PDB entry 6VVZ | electron microscopy, 3.72 A resolution | chains D and F of the 10 polymer chains in the assembly

[Chain D]
Protein: DNA-directed RNA polymerase subunit beta'
Source organism: Mycobacterium tuberculosis
Notes: EC 2.7.7.6
UniProt: A5U053 (RPOC_MYCTA); residue numbers follow UniProt; this construct covers 1-1316
Amino-acid sequence (1326 residues; row label = number of the first residue in the row; numbers below 1 keep their minus sign (Gly-1 is residue -1)):
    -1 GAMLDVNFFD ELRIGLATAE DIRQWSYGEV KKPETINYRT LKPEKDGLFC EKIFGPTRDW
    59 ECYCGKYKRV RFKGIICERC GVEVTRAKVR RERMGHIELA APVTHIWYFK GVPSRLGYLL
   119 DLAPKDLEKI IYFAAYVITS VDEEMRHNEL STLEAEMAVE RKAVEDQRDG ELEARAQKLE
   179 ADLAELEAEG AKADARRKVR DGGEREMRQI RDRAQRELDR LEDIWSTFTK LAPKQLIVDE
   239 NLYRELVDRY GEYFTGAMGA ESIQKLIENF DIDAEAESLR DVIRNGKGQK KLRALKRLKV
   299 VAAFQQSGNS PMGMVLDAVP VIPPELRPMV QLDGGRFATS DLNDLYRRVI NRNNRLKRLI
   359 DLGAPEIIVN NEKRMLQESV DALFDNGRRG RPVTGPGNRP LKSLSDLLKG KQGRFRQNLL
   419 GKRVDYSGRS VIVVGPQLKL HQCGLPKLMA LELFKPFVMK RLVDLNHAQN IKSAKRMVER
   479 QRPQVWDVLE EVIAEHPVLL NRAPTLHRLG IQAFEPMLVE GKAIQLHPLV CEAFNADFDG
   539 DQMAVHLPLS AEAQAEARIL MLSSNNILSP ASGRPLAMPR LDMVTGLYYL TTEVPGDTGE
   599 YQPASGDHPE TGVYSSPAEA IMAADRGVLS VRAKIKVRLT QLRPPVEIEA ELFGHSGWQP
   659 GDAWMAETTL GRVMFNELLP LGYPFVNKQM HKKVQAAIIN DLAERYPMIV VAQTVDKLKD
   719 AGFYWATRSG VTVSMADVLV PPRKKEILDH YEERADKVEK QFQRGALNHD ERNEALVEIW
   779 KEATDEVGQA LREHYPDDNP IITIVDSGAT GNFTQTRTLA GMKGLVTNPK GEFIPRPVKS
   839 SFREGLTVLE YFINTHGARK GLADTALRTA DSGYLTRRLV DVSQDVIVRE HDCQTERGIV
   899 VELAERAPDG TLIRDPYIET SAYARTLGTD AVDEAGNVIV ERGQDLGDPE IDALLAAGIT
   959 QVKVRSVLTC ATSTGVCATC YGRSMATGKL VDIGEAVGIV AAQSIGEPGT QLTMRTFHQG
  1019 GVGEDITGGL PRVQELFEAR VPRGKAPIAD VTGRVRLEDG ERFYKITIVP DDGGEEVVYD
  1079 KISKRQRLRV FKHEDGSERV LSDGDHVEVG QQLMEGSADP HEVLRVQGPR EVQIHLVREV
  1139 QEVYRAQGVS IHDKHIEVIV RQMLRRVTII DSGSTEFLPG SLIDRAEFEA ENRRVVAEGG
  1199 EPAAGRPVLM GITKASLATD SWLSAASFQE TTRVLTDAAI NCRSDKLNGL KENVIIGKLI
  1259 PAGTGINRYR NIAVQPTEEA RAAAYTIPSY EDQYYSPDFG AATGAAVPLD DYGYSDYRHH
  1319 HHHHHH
Disordered / not traced: 1013-1024, 1091-1096, 1283-1324
Differences from the reference sequence: expression tag (-1 to 0, 1317-1324)
Bound ions: Zn2+ site 1: Cys60, Cys62, Cys78; Mg2+: Asp535, Asp537, Asp539; Zn2+ site 2: Cys891, Cys968, Cys975, Cys978
Swiss-Prot annotation at these positions:
  - binding site (Zn(2+)): Cys60, Cys62, Cys75, Cys78, Cys891, Cys968, Cys975, Cys978
  - binding site (Mg(2+)): Asp535, Asp537, Asp539

[Chain F]
Protein: RNA polymerase sigma factor SigA
Source organism: Mycobacterium tuberculosis
UniProt: P9WGI0 (SIGA_MYCTO); residue numbers follow UniProt; this construct covers 1-528
Amino-acid sequence (531 residues; row label = number of the first residue in the row; numbers below 1 keep their minus sign (Gly-2 is residue -2)):
    -2 GPHMAATKAS TATDEPVKRT ATKSPAASAS GAKTGAKRTA AKSASGSPPA KRATKPAARS
    58 VKPASAPQDT TTSTIPKRKT RAAAKSAAAK APSARGHATK PRAPKDAQHE AATDPEDALD
   118 SVEELDAEPD LDVEPGEDLD LDAADLNLDD LEDDVAPDAD DDLDSGDDED HEDLEAEAAV
   178 APGQTADDDE EIAEPTEKDK ASGDFVWDED ESEALRQARK DAELTASADS VRAYLKQIGK
   238 VALLNAEEEV ELAKRIEAGL YATQLMTELS ERGEKLPAAQ RRDMMWICRD GDRAKNHLLE
   298 ANLRLVVSLA KRYTGRGMAF LDLIQEGNLG LIRAVEKFDY TKGYKFSTYA TWWIRQAITR
   358 AMADQARTIR IPVHMVEVIN KLGRIQRELL QDLGREPTPE ELAKEMDITP EKVLEIQQYA
   418 REPISLDQTI GDEGDSQLGD FIEDSEAVVA VDAVSFTLLQ DQLQSVLDTL SEREAGVVRL
   478 RFGLTDGQPR TLDEIGQVYG VTRERIRQIE SKTMSKLRHP SRSQVLRDYL D
Disordered / not traced: -2 to 208, 528
Differences from the reference sequence: expression tag (-2 to 0)
Swiss-Prot annotation at these positions:
  - DNA-binding region: Leu489 to Ser508 (H-T-H motif)
  - region: Ala225 to Ala259 (Sigma-70 factor domain-1)
  - motif: Asp319 to Gln322 (Interaction with polymerase core subunit RpoC)

[How chain D and chain F interact]
Residue-residue contacts (75):
  Glu32(D) - Arg367(F)  salt bridge
  Thr33(D) - Thr365(F)  hydrogen bond (side chain-backbone)
  Thr33(D) - Ile366(F)
  Ile34(D) - Ile366(F)
  Tyr36(D) - Arg367(F)
  Tyr36(D) - Pro369(F)
  Tyr36(D) - Tyr416(F)  hydrophobic
  Arg37(D) - Tyr416(F)
  Arg69(D) - Gly484(F)  hydrogen bond (side chain-backbone)
  Arg69(D) - Gln485(F)  hydrogen bond
  Met327(D) - Thr365(F)
  Gly332(D) - Arg418(F)  hydrogen bond (backbone-side chain)
  Gly333(D) - Arg418(F)  hydrogen bond (backbone-side chain)
  Arg334(D) - Arg418(F)
  Arg334(D) - Glu419(F)  hydrogen bond (side chain-backbone)
  Arg334(D) - Pro420(F)
  Arg334(D) - Ile421(F)
  Phe335(D) - Pro420(F)
  Phe335(D) - Ile421(F)  hydrogen bond (backbone-backbone)
  Ala336(D) - Ile421(F)
  Ala336(D) - Leu423(F)  hydrophobic
  Thr337(D) - Thr365(F)
  Thr337(D) - Pro420(F)
  Thr337(D) - Ile421(F)  hydrogen bond (backbone-backbone)
  Thr337(D) - Ser422(F)
  Thr337(D) - Leu423(F)  hydrogen bond (backbone-backbone)
  Ser338(D) - Asp424(F)
  Asp339(D) - Ser422(F)
  Asp339(D) - Asp424(F)
  Asp342(D) - Thr365(F)
  Arg345(D) - Gln362(F)  hydrogen bond (side chain-backbone)
  Arg345(D) - Arg364(F)  hydrogen bond (side chain-backbone)
  Arg345(D) - Thr365(F)
  Asn349(D) - Gln362(F)
  Arg350(D) - Ala316(F)
  Arg350(D) - Asp319(F)  salt bridge
  Arg353(D) - Asp319(F)  salt bridge
  Arg353(D) - Glu323(F)  salt bridge
  Arg356(D) - Leu326(F)
  Leu357(D) - Gln322(F)
  Leu357(D) - Leu326(F)  hydrophobic
  Leu360(D) - Ile329(F)  hydrophobic
  Pro363(D) - Asn293(F)
  Pro363(D) - Leu296(F)
  Pro363(D) - Glu297(F)
  Ile365(D) - Tyr231(F)  hydrophobic
  Ile365(D) - Gln234(F)
  Ile365(D) - Glu297(F)
  Ile366(D) - Gln322(F)  hydrogen bond (backbone-side chain)
  Ile366(D) - Asn325(F)
  Asn369(D) - Tyr231(F)
  Asn369(D) - Leu318(F)
  Asn369(D) - Gln322(F)  hydrogen bond
  Glu370(D) - Gln322(F)  hydrogen bond
  Arg372(D) - Ser227(F)  hydrogen bond
  Arg372(D) - Tyr231(F)
  Met373(D) - Leu318(F)
  Met373(D) - Asp319(F)
  Met373(D) - Gln322(F)
  Arg387(D) - Ser224(F)
  Arg387(D) - Ala225(F)  hydrogen bond (side chain-backbone)
  Arg389(D) - Asp226(F)  salt bridge
  Arg397(D) - Ser422(F)  hydrogen bond
  Arg397(D) - Asp424(F)  hydrogen bond (side chain-backbone)
  Lys400(D) - Asp424(F)
  Gln410(D) - Asp432(F)
  Gln467(D) - Asp525(F)
  Asn468(D) - Asp525(F)  hydrogen bond (side chain-backbone)
  Asn468(D) - Tyr526(F)
  Ile469(D) - Val448(F)
  Ile469(D) - Ser452(F)
  Lys470(D) - Ser452(F)
  Ser471(D) - Asp525(F)  hydrogen bond
  Lys473(D) - Val448(F)
  Arg474(D) - Asp525(F)  salt bridge
Interface residues without a listed pair, chain D (46 interface residues in all): Val328, Arg346, Arg421, Met457
Interface residues without a listed pair, chain F (48 interface residues in all): Ile235, Leu300, Ala363, Ile368, Met372, Gly431, Gln434, Asp437, Ile439, Val522

[Overview]
46 residues of chain D face 48 of chain F across their interface, with 20 hydrogen bonds and 6 salt bridges.
Polar pairs include Glu32(D)-Arg367(F), Arg350(D)-Asp319(F) and Arg353(D)-Asp319(F). From UniProt: 8
Zn2+-binding residues and 3 Mg2+-binding residues on chain D.
Chain D is DNA-directed RNA polymerase subunit beta' and chain F is RNA polymerase sigma factor SigA, both
from Mycobacterium tuberculosis; the structure, Mycobacterium tuberculosis RNAP S456L mutant transcription
initiation intermediate structure with Sorangicin, was determined by electron microscopy together with 6VVS,
6VVT, 6VVV, 6VVX, 6VVY and 6VW0 from the same study.
